PDB entry 7AIH | electron microscopy, 3.60 A resolution | chains O and 1 of the 71 polymer chains in the assembly

# Chain O
Protein: uL24m
Source organism: Leishmania major
Reference sequence: Q4Q9S7 (Q4Q9S7_LEIMA); numbering as in UniProt (aligned over 1-476)
Sequence (476 residues; row label = number of the first residue in the row):
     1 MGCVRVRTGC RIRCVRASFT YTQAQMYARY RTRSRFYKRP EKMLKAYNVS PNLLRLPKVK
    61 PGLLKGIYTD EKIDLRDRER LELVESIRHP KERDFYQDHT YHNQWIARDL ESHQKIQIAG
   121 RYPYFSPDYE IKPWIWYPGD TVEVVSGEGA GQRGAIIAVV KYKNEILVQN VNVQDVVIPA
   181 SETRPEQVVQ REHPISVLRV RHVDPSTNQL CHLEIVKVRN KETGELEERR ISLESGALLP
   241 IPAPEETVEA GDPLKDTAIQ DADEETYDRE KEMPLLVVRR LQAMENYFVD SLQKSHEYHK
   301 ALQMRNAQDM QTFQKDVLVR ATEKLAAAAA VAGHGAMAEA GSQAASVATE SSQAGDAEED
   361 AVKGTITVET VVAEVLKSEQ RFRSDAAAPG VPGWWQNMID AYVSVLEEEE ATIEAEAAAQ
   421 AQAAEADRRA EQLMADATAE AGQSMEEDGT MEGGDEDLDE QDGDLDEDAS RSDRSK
Disordered / not traced: 1-18, 326-476

# Chain 1
Molecule: Ribosomal RNA
Source organism: Leishmania major
Sequence (9070 nucleotides; row label = number of the first residue in the row; numbers below 1 keep their minus sign (U-1764 is residue -1764)):
 -1764 UGAAAAUUGA AAAAUAUAAU UUGAAAAAUA AAUUACAAAU AAAAGAUUAA AUUUGAAUUA
 -1704 AUUACAGAAA UAUAGACACA AACACGCCCG AUUGAUUUCA CGUAUACACU UGUACUUUGU
 -1644 UUUUGGUCUA CGUUUUGUUG UUUGUAUUGG CUUGAUUUAA UGGACAAAUA UAAAAAGCUU
 -1584 GAACACAAAA UUUAAAACAA UUGGAUAUGC CAAGAGUUAA AAAAUGAAAU UAAAUAAAAA
 -1524 UAAAAAUAAA UUAAAAAAUA AAAUAAAAAU AAAUUUAAAA AAUAAAUUAA AAUAAAAAAU
 -1464 UAGAAAAUGA AAAUUGAAAA AUAUAAUUUG AAAAAUAAAA UUAUAAAUAG AAAAAUUAAU
 -1404 UGAAAUUGCA AAGUAAAAAU UUAUAAUAGA AUAAAAUAAU UUCAAUUUGA UUUAGUUUCA
 -1344 UAUUAUAUUA UAUUAUAUUA UAUUAUAUUA UAUUAUAUUA UAUUAUAUUA UAUUAUAUUA
 -1284 UAUUAUAUUA UAUUAUAUUA UAUUAUAUUA UAUUAUAUUA UAUUAUUAGC AUUUAUUAUA
 -1224 UUAUUAUAUU AUUAUAUUUA UUAUAUUAUU AUAUUAUUAU AUUAUUAUAU UAUUAUAUUA
 -1164 UAUUAUAUUA UAUUAUAUUA UAUUAUUAUU AUAUUAAUUA UAUUAUUAUA UUAAUAAUAU
 -1104 UUACUAUUAU AUCUAAUAUC AAGCUUGUUA GAAAAAACAU UGUUUUUUCU AACAAGCUUG
 -1044 AUACUCUCGG UAUGGUUUCA AAAAUUGACU AAUUUUGAUA UUGUUUUGGC UCUGGACUAA
  -984 UUAAUUCCCC UUUAAUUUUA UUAUCUAAAA UUUGCAUGUA AAGUAGUUAG UUAGAUAUGA
  -924 AAAUUUAGUU AGGGUUGAUA AUGAAAUCAA UUAAGUUUAU AUAUAAAGUU AGUUAGUCAA
  -864 UAUGAAUUUU UUUGCAAACA UUUCCGGUUG ACUUCAUGUG AUUACACGUA CUCCGUUUUG
  -804 UUUUUAUGUG UCAUGAUUUG CAUUGAUUUU UUCGCAACAA AUCUAAUAUA CUCAACAGCA
  -744 CCUACCAAGA GUUAAAAAUG AAAUUAAAUU AAAUUAAAAA AUAAAAUAAA AAUAAAAUAA
  -684 AAAUAAAUUU AAAAAUAAAA AUAAAUUUAA AAAUAAAAUA AAUUUAAAAA ACAAAUUAAA
  -624 AUAGAAAAUU AGAAAAUGGA AAUUGAAAAA UAUAAUUUGA AAAAUAAAUU ACAAAUAAAA
  -564 GAUUAAAUUU GAAUUAAUUG UAGAAACAUU UCCGAUCGAU UUCACGCAUA CACUUGUACU
  -504 UCGUUGGCUC CAUUUAAUGG ACAAAUAUAA AAAGCUUAAA CACAAAAUUU AAAACAAUUG
  -444 GACAAGCAAG AGUUAAAAAA UGAAAUUAAA AUAAAAAAUA AAAUAAAAAU AAAUUUAAAA
  -384 AUAAAAAUAA AUUUAAAAAA CAUUGGUUGA AUAAAAUUUU UAUUUUAUAU AUAAUUUAAA
  -324 CUUUUGUUGU UGUUUGUUAG UAAGCAAAAA UAUUUAUGUU AUUUUAAUAU UAUUUAUGUA
  -264 CUUACUAUUA UUUUGAUAAA UUUUAACUUU AAAUAGCUCA AAAACUACAA UCAAUAAAGC
  -204 AUAAAAAAAU UUAUUUAUGA UUAUAUUAAU AUAAAAUGAC CUAAUAUAAU GAAAAUACUU
  -144 UGGUGUUAAG UUAUUUGUUU UAUUAUGAAA UAAGUUGCAC UAUUUAUUGA AUUAAUAAAG
   -84 AAAGAAUAGA AAUAAAUAAG UUAUAAUAUC UUUAAUUUAU UUAUAAUUUC UUUGCAUUUG
   -24 UAUUUAGUGU GAGUUUACAU UUAAUUUUAU AUUAUUUUAG UGUUAGUAUA UAUUUAGAUU
    36 UAAUCAAAGU UAUUAUUAAA UAAUAUUGAU UUUGGAUGAA UUUAAUUUUU AAUUAUAUUU
    96 UUGAAUUUUA AUUUUAUUAU UUUGAUUUAA UAUUUUUAAA AUAUUAUAUA UUUUAGAUUU
   156 AAAUUUGUUG UUUUAUAUUU AGUUUAAUGU UUAUAAAUUG AUAAUUAAUU UGUUUUAUUU
   216 UAAAGUUUUU AUGAACUGUG AUUUAUAGUU UAUUAUUUUU AGUUUAAUGU UUAAAUAUUU
   276 AACUAGUGAU GGCACAGUUG UUCUAUAUGU ACCUAUAAAA AAUAGUAAAA UUAUUUUAAU
   336 UAAAUUAAUA AAUAAUUAUU AAACUAAUUU UAUAUUAAUA UUAUGAAAAA UUUAAAAAUU
   396 AAUUUUUUUU UCUAAUUUUU AUAUAUUGAA GUAAUAUGUA UUGAAUUGAA UAUUAAAAAU
   456 ACAAAUUUAA UUUGUAAUUA AUAAAUCUAU UUUAUUUUAA UAGAUGUUUA AUGUUAAUUA
   516 AUUUAUUAUU UUAAUAUUUA AUAUUUGUUU AUACAAAAGU AACUUUUUUU GAAUAUAAAG
   576 AAUUAUUAUU AUAAAUAUUA UUUUAAAAAU AUAAAAAUAU UGUUAAUAAA AUUAUCAAGU
   636 UUCAAAAGCG UUUAUUAAAU GCGUCGGUCU AAGUAUUAUA UUUAAGAUUA UUCUUGUAUA
   696 UAGAUUUUUA UUUUAAUAAU UCUACAUAAU UAAAAAUUAA CCUCAAAUUA UAUUUAUUAG
   756 UAGCAUAGUA AUUUAUUAAC UGAUUAUUAA AGCGUUCCAU AGAAAAUUUU AAAAUUAUAA
   816 CAAUCUAAAU AAAUAAUAAA UUAAAAUAAA AAUUUUAAAA AAAUUAAAAA AUUAAAAUAG
   876 GGCAAGUCCU ACUCUCCUUU ACAAAGAGAA CGUUUAUAUG UAAUUGUAUG UUUGAUUGGG
   936 GCAAUACUAU AUCUAUUUAU AUAGAAAAAG AACUAUAUUU AUUGAAAUAA UAAAAGGUUC
   996 GAGCAGGUUA ACAAGCAUUA AUACUAAAUG UGUUUCAUCG UCUACUUAUU GCUAAAUUAU
  1056 AAUUGAUUGU UCAUCAAAAA AGCAAUUCGU UAGUUGGGUU AAAAUCGUUG UAAAGCAGAU
  1116 UUGUUUAUAU AUUUAAUUUU UGUAUAUAGU UAAAAAUUAA UAUUAGUACG CAAGGAUUCA
  1176 UUAUUUGUAA UUUAAAUAUA UUAAAUGUUA UUUUAUUAAA UAAAAUAAAA UAAGUCAAUU
  1236 GUUAUUAUUC AUAUUAAUUU UUUUAAAAGU UUUUUAAUUU UAUAUUAGUU UAUUUGUUUA
  1296 AAAAGUAUCU AAUUAAUUCA UUAUUUAGGA AUAGUUAAUA AUAAUUUAUA AUUCUGAUUA
  1356 GAUUUGUUUG UUAAUGCUAU UAAAGGGGUG UGGAAAAAGU GUUAAAUUUU UGAUAUAUUU
  1416 AAAUAAUAAA UAAAAUAUAA CUUAUUAGUC AGAAAUGGAU GCCAGCCGUU GCGGUAAUUU
  1476 CUAUGCUUUU AAAUAUUAUA CAUUUAUUUU AUAAAUUUGU UACUAUAUAU UUUUAGUCAA
  1536 UAAAACUAAU AAUUAUUUUU AUUUGUUUUU AAACACCGUU UGGUAUAUGC AAAUAAAAAA
  1596 UGACAUUAAU UAUUAAUUAU AUUAUAUUAU AUUUAUUCAU UUAAGUCAAC AAUAUCUAUU
  1656 UACUGUUUUU GACAACAUGA UAAGGAUUAU AAAUGGUAUU GCAAAUUUUA UAAUCAAAAC
  1716 UAAUUUAUUA UAUUAAAUUA GCAUGUUUAG AUAAAACAAU AAAUUUAGAA GGUAUUGUUG
  1776 CCCACCAUUC UUUGUAAUAA AGACAACGUG CAGUAAUUAA UGUAUUUAUA AAAAUAUAUU
  1836 UUUUCAUGUU AAAUUUUCGU UGCCUUUUUU AUUAUUUAGA AAAUUUAUGA AUUUAUAUAA
  1896 AUCAAUAAUG AAAAUUAUAG UAUUAUUAUU UAUGAGGAGA AUUUUCGGAA GGAGGGAUUU
  1956 UCGGACCAGG AAUGUCCAGA GAGGUUUCGG GCAUCAGCGA UUGAUUUUGG GAGAACGGAG
  2016 CCGCCGAGUG AAAUUUGCCC AGAGCAGAGU CGGGAGAAGA GUGGAUCGAC CGAAGAAAAG
  2076 ACCGUUUUUC GGAAGGGGAG CAGGUCCAAC CGAUUUUUUU GCCAACUUGC ACAGGAGGGA
  2136 GCCAGAAGCG CACUCAAAGU UAGUUUUGGG AGAUUUGAAG GGAGAAAUUU CCGAGUUAUU
  2196 CAUAUAUUUU UUAGUUUGUG UUAGCAAAUU UUGAAAUACA ACUUUUUUGC AAAUUGGAAG
  2256 AAAACCUCCC AAAUGUAGCU UCCCAAUCUU CCUCUCUAAA UCCAUUCCCA ACGGUCUUUC
  2316 CCCCAUCAUC CUCAGAUGUC UCUUCCCCCC CAAAAAUCCU AAAAUCCAAG UUCAUCUCGC
  2376 UCUCUCUCCC CUCAAUUUCC UUAAAAAACU CGCUUCCUAA ACUUAUCCCG AAAAACCCCG
  2436 CUCUUCUUCC CUCUAAAUCU UUUCUCCUCC CCUCCAAAUC UCCCUCAAAU CUCUCCUCUC
  2496 UUCUCCCGAA ACUUUAAUCU UUUUAUUUUA UAAAUAAAUU UGGUAUUUUA AAAUAUUAUA
  2556 AUUAAAUAUU CUAAAUUAUU UAAUAAUAUU AGAAAUGAAU ACUUUAUUAA AAUAAUAUUA
  2616 AUGUGUAAUA UAUUUAAUCA UAUUAGAAUU CCGUUUAAAU UGAAAUAUAU UGAAUUGUAA
  2676 UUAUCAAUAC AAUAUAAGUU AUUAAAUAAU AAUUUAAUUU UAUAUGUUUU AUAAGUGUAA
  2736 UUAUUUAGUU UUGAAAGUUU AUAUAUAAAC AAUAACCUUU UUUAUUUUUU AAUACAAUUU
  2796 UAAGUGAAAU UUAUGAUUUA UUAUUAUUAA AUAUUACUGC AGACUACAUG AAAAAUAUAA
  2856 AAAGGCAUUU GUAUAGGUUU ACUUUUGGAC CUCAACAUCC UGCAGCUCAU GGCGUUUUAU
  2916 GUUGUUUAUU AUAUCUUUCU GGAGAAUAUA UAGUUUAUAU UGAUGUAAUA AUUGGUUAUU
  2976 UGCAUCGCGG UACAGAAAAG UUAUGUGAAU AUAAAACUGU AGAACAGUGU UUACCGAUGA
  3036 AGACUGGAUU AUGUGAGUGU CGUUUGCAAC GAGCAUUUAC UGUCAUUGUG UUUUGAGUAU
  3096 AUGUUGAGGU GUUGUCUUGC UAUUCGCUGU GCAUUUAUGC GUUUAUUAAU GUGUGAGUUU
  3156 ACGCGUUGUU UCAAUGGACU UCUUUGUUGC UCUUGUAUGG UUAUGGAUAU AGGAUCAUUA
  3216 UCGCCAAUGC UUUGAUCGUU UGAAGAACGU GAUAAGUUGA UGACUUUUUU UGAUUUGUGU
  3276 UGUGGUUGUA GAAUGCAUUU AGCAUUUAUG UGCUUAUUGG GUUUACUUGA UGAUUUUGUA
  3336 UUUGGGUUUA UAGAUUUUUU AUUGAUGUUG UGUAUAUCAU GUUUAUUUGU UUUAGAUUUA
  3396 UAUGAUUUGC UUUUUAUUGG AAAUAGACUU UUAUAUUUGC GUUUGCGCGG GUUAGCAUUU
  3456 UUUGAUGUUU UUGAUUUAUG UUUUAAUAGU AUAAGUGGUU GUUUGUCUAG AUCGUUGGGU
  3516 AUGGUAUGAG AUGUUAGAUU AUAUAGUUGU UACGAAUUAU AUUUUAUGUU AGUUUUUGAU
  3576 UAUUGCUUUU GUUAUUUAGG UGAUGCAUUU GAUAGACUUU UUUUGCGACU UUUUGAUAUG
  3636 CGUAUGAGUA UACUUCUAUG UAAACAAUGC UUUUUUGUAG GUUUUUUUGU CUUUGGAUUU
  3696 GUGUGCUUAU UUGAUUAUAU GUAUGUUGAU GUAACUAUAG AAACUAUAAU UAGUUUAUUU
  3756 UAUAGUUUAU GAUGUUGCAU AUUACCAGGA UGUUCAUUUG CUAAUGUUGA ACAUCCUAAA
  3816 GGCGAAUACA GUAUUUUUUU AUGUUUUUUA UAUGGAUUUA UAUCACGUUU ACGUAUACGU
  3876 UGUGCAGAUU UUGUGCAUAU UUGUUUAUUA GAUGUGAUGA UGCGAGGGUU UAUGUUGCAC
  3936 GACUUAGUAG CAGUUAUUGG UAAUGUUGAU GUUGUUUUUG GUUCUGUAGA UCGAUAAGCU
  3996 AUUACUUAUA UACAAAAAUG AAAGAUGAAC CUAAAAAUUG GUGCGGAGGG GUUUGAUUUU
  4056 UGUUGGGGUU CUGUCUUACC UGCUAUUUGU AUAGUUUAUU UAAUUUUUUG UUUAUGUGGA
  4116 UUAUUUUGUA UUAUGUUUGG UAGUUUUGUU UUUAUUGAUU AUUGUUUUAU UUGUUUUUUC
  4176 UCUUGUCUUG UGUUUUGUUU AGUAUGCUUG UUGUGCGAUU UAUUUGUAGA CUCAUUACGC
  4236 GGUUUGUUUG AUGUUUGUUG UUUUAUACGU UGUAUUCAAU AUUGUUUUGU AUGGUUUAUA
  4296 AUUAGUGAAU UACUUCUUUU UUUAUCUUUA UUUUAUGUAG UUUUCAGUUU AGUUUUAUUU
  4356 GUGAGUGUUG AAUUUGCAUU UGUAUUUGUU AUGCCUAUUA UGUUUAGUUG UUUAAUUUGU
  4416 GAUUUUGGUU UUGUAUUUUA UUGAUAUUUU AUUGAUAUUU UUAAUUUAUU AAUUAAUACA
  4476 UUUUUAUUAU UUGUAAGUGG UUUAUUUGUU AAUUUUGUUU UAUUUUUAUU UUGAUUUCGU
  4536 UUUUUUUUAU GUGUUUUAUU UAUGUUAUGA GUCGGUAUAU UAUUUGGCUU UUUGUUUAUG
  4596 UGAAAUCAAG UUUGAGAGUU UUCAUUAUUA UUUGUGACUU GUAGUUGUGG CGUAUUUGGA
  4656 UCAAUACUUU UUUUAAUCGA UUUAUUGCAU UUUAGUCAUG UCUUUUUAGG UAUAUUUUUG
  4716 UUAUUUUUAU GUUUUAGUCG UUGUUUUAAU UUUUUAUGUA UGGAUACACG UUUUGUAUUU
  4776 CUAUAUGUAG UGUGCCUAUA UUGGCAUUUU GUUGAUUGCG UUUGAUUUUU UUUAUUACGA
  4836 UUUGUAUAUU UUGAUGUUUU AAGUGUGGUU UACUUAUAUG CAUAAAGGCU CAAUUUUGAA
  4896 UUUUUAAAUU UUAUUUCAAA AAGCGGAGAG GAAAGAAAAG GCUUUUAACU UCAGGUUGUU
  4956 UAUUGCGUAU UUAUGGUGUG GGUUUUAGUU UAGGUUUUUU UAUUUGUAUG CAGAUAAUUU
  5016 GUGGUGUGUG UUUAGCAUGA UUAUUUUUUA GUUGUUUUAU AUGUACUAAU UGAUAUUUUG
  5076 UUUUAUUUUU GUGAGAUUUU GAUUUGGGAU UUGUAAUACG AAGCACACAU AUUUGUUUUA
  5136 CAUCGUUGUU AUUUUUUCUU CUUUAUGUUC AUAUAUUUAA GUGUAUAGUA UUAAUAAUUU
  5196 UAUUUGAUAC ACAUAUUUUA GUAUGGGUGG UAGGUUUUGU GAUAUAUAUA UUUAUAGUAA
  5256 UAAUAGGUUU UAUUGGCUAU GUUUUACCAU GUACAAUGAU GUCGUAUUGG GGUUUAACAG
  5316 UGUUCAGUAA CAUUUUAGCA ACUGUCCCAG UUAUUGGUAC UUGACUUUGU UAUUGAAUAU
  5376 GAGGUAGUGA GUAUAUUAAU GAUUUUACAC UGUUAAAAUU ACAUGUGUUG CAUGUGCUAU
  5436 UACCUUUUGU AUUAAUACUU GUAAUAUUUA UGCAUUUGUU UUGUUUACAU UAUUUUAUGA
  5496 GUUCAGAUGG UUUUUGUGAU CGAUUUGCAU UUUAUUGCGA ACGUUUAUGU UUUUGUAUGU
  5556 GAUUUUAUUU ACGAGAUAUG UUUUUGGCUU UUUUGAUAUU AUUUUUUGUA AUUUAUUUUA
  5616 UUUUUAUAAA UUGAUAUUUU GUUUUUCAUG AAGAAUCUUG AGUUAUAGUU GAUACAUUAA
  5676 AAACAUCUGA UAAGAUUCUU CCUGAGUGAU UUUUUUUUAU UUUUAUUUGG UUUUUUAAAA
  5736 GCUGUACCAG AUAAAUUUAC UGGUUUAUUA UUAAUGGUUA UUUUAUUAUU UUCCUUAUUU
  5796 UUGUUUAUAU UAAAUUGCAU AUUAUGAUUU GUUUAUUGUA GAAGUUCAUU GUUGUGAUUU
  5856 ACAUAUUCAU UAGUUUUAUU UUAUAGUAUA UUUAUGAGUG GUUUUUUAGC ACUGUAUGUU
  5916 AUAUUAGCAU AUCCUAUAUG AAUGGAAUUA CAAUUUUGAG UGUUGCUUUU GUUUAUGUUA
  5976 GUUGUAUGUA GAUUAGAUUA AAAAUUUAUA UAUUUUUUAU UAAGCGUUAA UAUAUUAAAU
  6036 UUUAUUUAGA AUAGUAUUAA UAAUCAAAGG GUUGGAAGAA AUUUGCGAAA GAAAGGGAUC
  6096 UUAGAAAGGA AAUUUUAGUU UAAGACCGAG AAGGGGAGAA GGGAGAGAGA GAUUCGUGUU
  6156 AUUUAAUUUU UAUGGAUUAA UUGCGUAUUA CUGUAUAACA UAUUUAAAUG UCUAUAUUUU
  6216 AUUUUGUAUU GUAUUUAUGU AUUAUAUGGC UUUUUUAUUU UGUUUUUGCA UUUUAUUAGA
  6276 UUUUAUAUUA UUUGGAAGUC UUUUAGUAGG AGAUGCGUUU AUGGAUGUUU UUUUUUUACG
  6336 UUAUCUAUUA UGCUUUUUGG AGUGUUUUUC AUUAUUAUGU AGAUGUAUAU CUACUUUUUU
  6396 ACGAAUGUUU UGUAAUCUUU UGUCUUCGCA UUUUUUGAUG CUUAUGUUUU GUGAUUUUGU
  6456 AUAUUUUUUU AUUGUAUUUC UAUUAUUUUU UUUAAUGUGU GAUAUUAUUU AUUUUAUGAU
  6516 AUUUUCAUUC GCCAUGCUAU UUUGCAUAAU AUUUUAUUUA UUUUUAUAUG CAUUAGAUAU
  6576 GUUUUGCGCA UUAUUACAAA UAUUUAUAUU UUGUAAUAUG AUAAUGCAAU UAAUUAUGGA
  6636 UUUUUUAUUG UUAUUAAUUU UUCAUUAAUU UAUAGAAUUA AAUCGAAUAA GUUAAUUAUA
  6696 UCAAAAAAUA GUAUAAAUAU ACUACAACUU AAUAUAAAAA AUAGGUUUGA AAAUCGCACA
  6756 GUAUGUAAUC GUACAACUCA GAAUCCUAUA AAUUGAUAAG AAAAUAUAAA GAUGUUAAUU
  6816 AUUAGUCUAA AAUAAAAAAU AUAAAUAAUA ACCAACCAUA UUAUUGAAAA GAAAAUAAUA
  6876 CAAAUUCCCA UAUAACUUAA GUGAAGUAGU AAACAAAAUA CUUUUAAAAA AAAACCAAAU
  6936 ACUAUUGGAA UAGCACCAAU ACAUAAAAAA AUACUUGCUA AUAAUACACU AAUUAAUAAA
  6996 UUAUUAAAAA AGCUAAAAAA AAUAAAGUUA AUUAAAAAAU AAUUUUCAUU AUAUUUAAUA
  7056 UCGAACAUAU UAUAUACUAU AAAAAAAUAA UAUAAAAUUA UUAAUAUAAU CAGACUUAAU
  7116 GAGUAAAUUA AAUGAAAAUU UAGAUACAUA UAAAAGAUGU AAUUUUUAUU AGAAAUAAAU
  7176 AUUAAAAAUA AAAAACUAAA AUUAUUAACG CUAAGUACAA AUAAAAGACU UACAAUUGCA
  7236 AAACUAUUUA AUCCAAUUAA CACGCAUGUA AUGCAUUGUA UUAUAAUAAG UUUUAUAAAU
  7296 AUUAUAUAAA
Disordered / not traced: -1764 to 36, 713-747, 1159-7305

# Chain O / chain 1 interface
Contacting residue pairs (84; chain O residue first):
  Tyr21(O) - C40(1)  hydrogen bond to the base
  Gln25(O) - U39(1)  base contact
  Tyr27(O) - C40(1)  hydrogen bond to the base
  Tyr27(O) - A136(1)  hydrogen bond to the sugar
  Tyr27(O) - U137(1)  phosphate contact
  Arg29(O) - A42(1)  base contact
  Tyr30(O) - A136(1)  phosphate contact
  Arg31(O) - A134(1)  phosphate contact
  Arg31(O) - A135(1)  hydrogen bond to the sugar
  Ser34(O) - A42(1)  base contact
  Arg35(O) - A43(1)  sugar contact
  Arg35(O) - G44(1)  salt bridge to the phosphate
  Arg35(O) - A134(1)  salt bridge to the phosphate
  Arg35(O) - A135(1)  salt bridge to the phosphate
  Tyr37(O) - U532(1)  hydrogen bond to the sugar
  Lys38(O) - A172(1)  sugar contact
  Arg39(O) - A133(1)  hydrogen bond to the base
  Arg39(O) - A531(1)  sugar contact
  Arg39(O) - U532(1)  phosphate contact
  Glu41(O) - U45(1)  base contact
  Glu41(O) - U173(1)  hydrogen bond to the sugar
  Lys42(O) - U45(1)  hydrogen bond to the base
  Lys42(O) - U46(1)  base contact
  Lys42(O) - U132(1)  base contact
  Lys42(O) - A133(1)  sugar contact
  Met43(O) - G44(1)  hydrogen bond to the sugar
  Met43(O) - U46(1)  base contact
  Lys45(O) - A47(1)  base contact
  Lys45(O) - U48(1)  base contact
  Lys45(O) - A127(1)  phosphate contact
  Ala46(O) - A127(1)  phosphate contact
  Tyr47(O) - U126(1)  hydrogen bond to the phosphate
  Tyr47(O) - A127(1)  hydrogen bond to the phosphate
  Asn48(O) - A50(1)  base contact
  Asn48(O) - A127(1)  base contact
  Asn48(O) - U128(1)  base contact
  Arg55(O) - A516(1)  hydrogen bond to the sugar
  Arg55(O) - U517(1)  salt bridge to the phosphate
  Arg55(O) - U518(1)  base contact
  Pro61(O) - U46(1)  phosphate contact
  Lys65(O) - A43(1)  sugar contact
  Lys65(O) - A134(1)  hydrogen bond to the base
  Lys65(O) - A135(1)  hydrogen bond to the base
  Gly66(O) - A134(1)  base contact
  Ile67(O) - A133(1)  phosphate contact
  Ile67(O) - A134(1)  hydrogen bond to the base
  Arg76(O) - U131(1)  hydrogen bond to the phosphate
  Arg76(O) - U132(1)  salt bridge to the phosphate
  His89(O) - A824(1)  base contact
  His89(O) - U825(1)  hydrogen bond to the sugar
  Lys91(O) - U541(1)  hydrogen bond to the base
  Lys91(O) - U598(1)  hydrogen bond to the base
  Lys91(O) - A824(1)  hydrogen bond to the base
  Lys91(O) - U825(1)  base contact
  Glu92(O) - U825(1)  hydrogen bond to the sugar
  Glu92(O) - A826(1)  sugar contact
  Arg93(O) - U540(1)  sugar contact
  Arg93(O) - G542(1)  hydrogen bond to the base
  Arg93(O) - U596(1)  base contact
  Phe95(O) - U579(1)  base contact
  Tyr96(O) - U578(1)  phosphate contact
  Tyr96(O) - U579(1)  hydrogen bond to the phosphate
  His99(O) - A556(1)  base contact
  Thr100(O) - A556(1)  hydrogen bond to the sugar
  Tyr101(O) - U578(1)  hydrogen bond to the phosphate
  His102(O) - A556(1)  hydrogen bond to the sugar
  Asn103(O) - U555(1)  sugar contact
  Asn103(O) - A556(1)  hydrogen bond to the phosphate
  Gln104(O) - A556(1)  hydrogen bond to the sugar
  Gln104(O) - A557(1)  hydrogen bond to the phosphate
  Trp105(O) - A556(1)  phosphate contact
  Trp105(O) - A557(1)  hydrogen bond to the phosphate
  Trp105(O) - C558(1)  phosphate contact
  Glu111(O) - U128(1)  phosphate contact
  Glu111(O) - U129(1)  phosphate contact
  Ser112(O) - U128(1)  base contact
  His113(O) - U49(1)  base contact
  His113(O) - U128(1)  hydrogen bond to the base
  His113(O) - U129(1)  hydrogen bond to the base
  His113(O) - U130(1)  sugar contact
  Gln114(O) - U129(1)  hydrogen bond to the sugar
  Gln114(O) - U130(1)  sugar contact
  Ile116(O) - A50(1)  base contact
  Ile116(O) - U51(1)  phosphate contact
Interface residues without a listed pair, chain O (49 interface residues in all): Met26, Phe36, Pro40, Leu44, Ala119, Gly120, Tyr287
Interface residues without a listed pair, chain 1 (52 interface residues in all): U72, A125, U139, U174, U530, U533, A577

# Overview
49 residues of chain O and 52 residues of chain 1 are in contact, with 33 hydrogen bonds and 5 salt bridges.
Polar contacts include Tyr21(O)-C40(1), Tyr27(O)-C40(1) and Arg39(O)-A133(1).
Here chain O is uL24m and chain 1 is Ribosomal RNA, both from Leishmania major. Entry 7AIH (The Large subunit
of the Kinetoplastid mitochondrial ribosome) was determined by electron microscopy, deposited together with
7ANE, 7AM2 and 7AOR.
